Entry 5YSD (X-ray diffraction, 2.10 A resolution); this record covers chain A.

[Chain A]
Name: Lin1841 protein
From: Listeria innocua serovar 6a (strain ATCC BAA-680 / CLIP 11262)
UniProtKB: Q92AS8 (Q92AS8_LISIN); numbering as in UniProt (aligned over 27-414)
Chain sequence (397 residues; each row starts with the number of its first residue):
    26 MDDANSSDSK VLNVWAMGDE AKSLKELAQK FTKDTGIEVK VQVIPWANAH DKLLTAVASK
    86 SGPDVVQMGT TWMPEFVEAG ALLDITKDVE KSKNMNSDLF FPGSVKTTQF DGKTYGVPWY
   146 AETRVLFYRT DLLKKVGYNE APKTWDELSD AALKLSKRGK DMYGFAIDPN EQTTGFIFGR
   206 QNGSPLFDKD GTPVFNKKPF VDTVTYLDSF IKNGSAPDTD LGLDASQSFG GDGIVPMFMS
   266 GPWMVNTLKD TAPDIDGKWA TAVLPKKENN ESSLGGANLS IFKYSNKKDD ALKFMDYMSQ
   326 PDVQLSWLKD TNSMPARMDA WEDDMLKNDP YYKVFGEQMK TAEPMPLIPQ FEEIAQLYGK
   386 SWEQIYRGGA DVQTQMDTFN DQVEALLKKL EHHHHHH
Disordered / not traced: 26-33, 421-422
Construct notes: expression tag (26, 415-422)
Bound ions: Mg2+: Ser-181, Gly-184, Met-187

[Summary]
Ser-181, Gly-184 and Met-187 form the Mg2+ site.
Chain A is Lin1841 protein (Listeria innocua serovar 6a (strain ATCC BAA-680 / CLIP 11262)); the structure,
Crystal structure of beta-1,2-glucooligosaccharide binding protein in complex with sophorotriose, was
determined by X-ray diffraction (same publication as 5YSB, 5YSE and 5YSF).
